PDB entry 3KP7 | X-ray diffraction, 2.30 A resolution | chains A and B

== Chain A (and B) ==
Molecule: Transcriptional regulator TcaR
Organism: Staphylococcus epidermidis RP62A
Notes: chain B of this document is another copy of the same molecule, construct and numbering; everything in this record applies to it too
UniProtKB: Q5HLN6 (Q5HLN6_STAEQ); numbering as in UniProt (aligned over 1-151)
Sequence (151 residues; each row starts with the number of its first residue):
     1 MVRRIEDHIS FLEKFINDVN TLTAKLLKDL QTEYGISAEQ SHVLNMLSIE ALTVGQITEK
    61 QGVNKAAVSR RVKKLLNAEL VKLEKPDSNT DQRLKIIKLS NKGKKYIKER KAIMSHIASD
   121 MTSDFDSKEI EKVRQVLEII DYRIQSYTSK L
Disordered / not traced: 84-94 (chain B: 85-93)
What the authors report for this chain:
  - mutagenesis - A38W/S41W/H42W: abolished binding to antibiotics
  - mutagenesis - R70A/K74A: unchanged binding to antibiotics

== Interface between chain A and chain B ==
Contacting residue pairs - 77 pairs, chain A then chain B:
  Arg4(A) - Arg134(B)
  Ile5(A) - Ser115(B)
  Ile5(A) - Ala118(B)  hydrophobic
  Ile5(A) - Thr122(B)
  Glu6(A) - Lys111(B)
  Asp7(A) - Arg134(B)  salt bridge
  His8(A) - Ile130(B)
  His8(A) - Arg134(B)  hydrogen bond
  Ile9(A) - Met114(B)
  Ile9(A) - Ser115(B)
  Ile9(A) - Ala118(B)  hydrophobic
  Phe11(A) - Arg134(B)
  Phe11(A) - Leu137(B)  hydrophobic
  Phe11(A) - Glu138(B)
  Glu13(A) - Asn45(B)  hydrogen bond
  Glu13(A) - Arg110(B)  salt bridge
  Lys14(A) - Asp141(B)
  Phe15(A) - Leu137(B)
  Phe15(A) - Ile140(B)  hydrophobic
  Phe15(A) - Asp141(B)
  Phe15(A) - Ile144(B)  hydrophobic
  Ile16(A) - Ile16(B)  hydrophobic
  Ile16(A) - Val19(B)  hydrophobic
  Asn17(A) - His42(B)  hydrogen bond
  Asp18(A) - Asp141(B)
  Asp18(A) - Ile144(B)
  Asp18(A) - Gln145(B)  hydrogen bond
  Thr21(A) - Lys60(B)  hydrogen bond (side chain-backbone)
  Leu22(A) - Ile144(B)  hydrophobic
  Leu22(A) - Tyr147(B)  hydrophobic
  Leu22(A) - Thr148(B)
  Lys25(A) - Glu59(B)  hydrogen bond (side chain-backbone)
  Lys25(A) - Thr148(B)
  Leu26(A) - Tyr147(B)  hydrophobic
  Arg110(A) - Glu13(B)  salt bridge
  Ser115(A) - Ile5(B)
  Ser115(A) - Glu6(B)
  Ile117(A) - Tyr147(B)
  Ala118(A) - Ile9(B)  hydrophobic
  Ser119(A) - Ile5(B)
  Met121(A) - Arg143(B)  hydrogen bond (backbone-side chain)
  Met121(A) - Ile144(B)  hydrophobic
  Met121(A) - Tyr147(B)  hydrophobic
  Asp124(A) - Arg143(B)  salt bridge
  Phe125(A) - Ile139(B)  hydrophobic
  Phe125(A) - Ile140(B)  hydrophobic
  Phe125(A) - Arg143(B)
  Ile130(A) - His8(B)
  Lys132(A) - Glu129(B)  salt bridge
  Lys132(A) - Val133(B)
  Val133(A) - Val133(B)  hydrophobic
  Val133(A) - Val136(B)  hydrophobic
  Arg134(A) - Asp7(B)  salt bridge
  Arg134(A) - His8(B)  hydrogen bond
  Arg134(A) - Phe11(B)
  Val136(A) - Ile130(B)  hydrophobic
  Val136(A) - Val133(B)  hydrophobic
  Leu137(A) - Phe11(B)  hydrophobic
  Leu137(A) - Phe15(B)
  Glu138(A) - Phe11(B)
  Ile139(A) - Phe125(B)  hydrophobic
  Ile140(A) - Phe15(B)  hydrophobic
  Ile140(A) - Phe125(B)  hydrophobic
  Asp141(A) - Phe15(B)
  Asp141(A) - Asp18(B)
  Arg143(A) - Met121(B)  hydrogen bond (side chain-backbone)
  Arg143(A) - Asp124(B)  salt bridge
  Arg143(A) - Phe125(B)
  Ile144(A) - Asp18(B)
  Ile144(A) - Leu22(B)  hydrophobic
  Ile144(A) - Met121(B)  hydrophobic
  Gln145(A) - Lys14(B)
  Gln145(A) - Asp18(B)  hydrogen bond
  Tyr147(A) - Ile117(B)
  Tyr147(A) - Met121(B)  hydrophobic
  Thr148(A) - Leu22(B)
  Thr148(A) - Lys25(B)
Other interface residues (no listed pair), chain A (49 interface residues in all): Val2, Ser10, Leu12, Val19, Asn20, Lys60, Val63, Lys111, Thr122
Other interface residues (no listed pair), chain B (51 interface residues in all): Ser10, Leu12, Asn20, Thr21, Leu26, Glu39, Ser119, Leu151

== In short ==
49 residues of chain A face 51 of chain B across their interface; the contacts include 10 hydrogen bonds and 7
salt bridges. Among the polar pairs are Asp7(A)-Arg134(B), Glu13(A)-Arg110(B) and Asp124(A)-Arg143(B). From
the paper: A38W/S41W/H42W of chain A abolish binding to antibiotics; R70A/K74A of chain A leave binding to
antibiotics unchanged.
Both chains are Transcriptional regulator TcaR (Staphylococcus epidermidis RP62A). Entry 3KP7 (Staphylococcus
epidermidis TcaR (apo form)) was determined by X-ray diffraction together with 3KP6, 3KP2, 3KP3, 3KP4 and 3KP5
from the same study.
